PDB entry 7C07 | X-ray diffraction, 3.20 A resolution | chains A and B of the 3 polymer chains in the assembly

Chain A:
Name: Splicing factor U2AF 23 kDa subunit
Organism: Schizosaccharomyces pombe 972h-
UniProtKB: Q09176 (U2AF1_SCHPO); residue numbers follow UniProt; this construct covers 1-216
Sequence (216 residues; numbered 1 to 216; the number before each row is that of its first residue):
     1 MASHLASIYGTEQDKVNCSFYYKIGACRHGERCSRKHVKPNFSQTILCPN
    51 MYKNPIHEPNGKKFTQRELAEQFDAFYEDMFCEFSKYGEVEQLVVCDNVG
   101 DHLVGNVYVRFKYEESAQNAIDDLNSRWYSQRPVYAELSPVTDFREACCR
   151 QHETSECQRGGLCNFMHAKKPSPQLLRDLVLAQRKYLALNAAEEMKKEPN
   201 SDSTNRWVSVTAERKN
Disordered / not traced: 1, 195-216
Curated features (UniProtKB/Swiss-Prot):
  - zinc finger: Glu12 to Pro40 (C3H1-type 1), Asp143 to Lys170 (C3H1-type 2)
Metal / ion sites: Zn2+ site 1: Cys18, Cys27, Cys33, His37; Zn2+ site 2: Cys149, Cys157, Cys163, His167
What the authors report for this chain:
  - binding site for the 6-nt RNA strand: Arg32
  - mutagenesis - S34F, S34Y: increased binding to 5'-UAAGGU
  - mutagenesis - S34F (Kd 0.77 uM), S34Y (Kd 0.63 uM): increased binding to 5'-UCAGGU

Chain B:
Name: Splicing factor U2AF 59 kDa subunit
Organism: Schizosaccharomyces pombe 972h-
UniProtKB: P36629 (U2AF2_SCHPO); residues 93-161 here = UniProt positions 93-161
Sequence (69 residues; numbered 93 to 161; the number before each row is that of its first residue):
    93 SSVGRSRSPPPSRERSVRSIEQELEQLRDVTPINQWKRKRSLWDIKPPGY
   143 ELVTADQAKMSGVFPLPGA
Disordered / not traced: 93-105

How chain A and chain B interact:
Pairs across the interface - 71 pairs, chain A then chain B:
  Pro49(A) with Leu158(B)
  Asn50(A) with Pro159(B)
  Met51(A) with Trp135(B), hydrophobic
  Glu78(A) with Trp128(B); Arg130(B)
  Asp79(A) with Arg130(B), salt bridge; Ser133(B), hydrogen bond; Leu134(B), hydrogen bond (side chain-backbone); Trp135(B), hydrogen bond (backbone-side chain)
  Met80(A) with Trp135(B), hydrophobic
  Phe81(A) with Ile125(B), hydrophobic
  Cys82(A) with Trp128(B), hydrophobic; Arg130(B)
  Glu83(A) with Arg130(B), salt bridge; Trp135(B)
  Ser85(A) with Ile125(B)
  Asp101(A) with Pro159(B); Gly160(B)
  Val104(A) with Pro159(B), hydrophobic
  Leu124(A) with Trp135(B), hydrophobic
  Asn125(A) with Ala147(B); Lys151(B), hydrogen bond (backbone-side chain)
  Ser126(A) with Ala147(B)
  Arg127(A) with Trp135(B); Asp136(B), salt bridge; Ala147(B)
  Trp128(A) with Trp135(B); Asp136(B), hydrogen bond (backbone-backbone); Ile137(B); Lys138(B); Pro139(B); Tyr142(B), hydrophobic; Val145(B); Thr146(B); Ala147(B); Ala150(B), hydrophobic
  Tyr129(A) with Leu134(B); Trp135(B), hydrophobic
  Ser130(A) with Leu134(B), hydrogen bond (backbone-backbone)
  Gln131(A) with Ile137(B), hydrogen bond (backbone-backbone); Lys138(B); Pro139(B); Phe156(B)
  Pro133(A) with Ala147(B); Lys151(B); Phe156(B)
  Val134(A) with Lys151(B)
  Tyr135(A) with Lys151(B); Phe156(B), hydrogen bond (side chain-backbone); Leu158(B), hydrophobic
  Leu175(A) with Trp128(B), hydrophobic
  Asp178(A) with Trp128(B)
  Leu179(A) with Trp128(B), hydrophobic
  Leu181(A) with Leu119(B); Val122(B)
  Ala182(A) with Val122(B); Thr123(B); Pro124(B); Ile125(B), hydrogen bond (backbone-backbone); Trp128(B)
  Arg184(A) with Glu115(B)
  Lys185(A) with Leu116(B); Leu119(B), hydrogen bond (side chain-backbone); Val122(B), hydrogen bond (side chain-backbone); Pro124(B)
  Tyr186(A) with Ile125(B), hydrophobic; Asn126(B)
  Ala188(A) with Ile112(B)
  Leu189(A) with Leu116(B), hydrophobic; Pro124(B), hydrophobic
  Ala191(A) with Ile112(B), hydrophobic
Other interface residues (no listed pair), chain A (37 interface residues in all): Arg132, Gln183, Ala192
Other interface residues (no listed pair), chain B (32 interface residues in all): Arg132, Pro140, Asp148, Pro157

Summary:
Chain A and chain B form an interface of 37 and 32 residues respectively, with 11 hydrogen bonds and 3 salt
bridges. Polar pairs include Asp79(A)-Arg130(B), Glu83(A)-Arg130(B) and Arg127(A)-Asp136(B). The paper reports
a binding site for the 6-nt RNA strand at Arg32(A); S34F and S34Y of chain A increase binding to 5'-UAAGGU.
Chain A is Splicing factor U2AF 23 kDa subunit and chain B is Splicing factor U2AF 59 kDa subunit, both from
Schizosaccharomyces pombe 972h-; the structure, Crystal structure of yeast U2AF1 complex bound to 5'-AAGGU
RNA, was determined by X-ray diffraction, deposited together with 7C06 and 7C08.
